Entry 9GNZ (electron microscopy, 3.70 A resolution); this record covers chains D and J of the 22 polymer chains in the assembly.

== Chain D (and J) ==
Name: Flagellin
Organism: Salmonella enterica
Notes: chain J of this document is another copy of the same molecule, construct and numbering; everything in this record applies to it too
Reference sequence: Q6V2T3 (Q6V2T3_SALER); residues 1-495 here = UniProt positions 1-495
Amino-acid sequence (495 residues; numbered 1 to 495; the number before each row is that of its first residue):
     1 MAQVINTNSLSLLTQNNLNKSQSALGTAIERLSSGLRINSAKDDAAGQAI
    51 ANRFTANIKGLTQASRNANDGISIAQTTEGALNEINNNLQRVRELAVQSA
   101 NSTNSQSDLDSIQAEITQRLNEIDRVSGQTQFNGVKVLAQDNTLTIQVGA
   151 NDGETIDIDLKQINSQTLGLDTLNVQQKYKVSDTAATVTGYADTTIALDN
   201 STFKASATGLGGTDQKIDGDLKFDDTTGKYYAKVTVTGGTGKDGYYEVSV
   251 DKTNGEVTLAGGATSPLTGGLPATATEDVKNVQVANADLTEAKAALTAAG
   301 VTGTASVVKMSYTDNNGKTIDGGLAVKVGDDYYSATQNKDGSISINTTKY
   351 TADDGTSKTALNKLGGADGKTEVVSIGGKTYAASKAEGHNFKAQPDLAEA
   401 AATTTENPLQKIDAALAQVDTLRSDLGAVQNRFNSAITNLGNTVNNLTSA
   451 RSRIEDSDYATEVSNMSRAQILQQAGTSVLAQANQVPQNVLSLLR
Unresolved in the structure: 1, 495 (chain J: 1-3, 495)

== How chain D and chain J interact ==
Residue-residue contacts - 37 pairs, chain D then chain J:
  Ala2(D) with Gln22(J)
  Gln3(D) with Gln22(J)
  Leu10(D) with Ile29(J), hydrophobic
  Leu13(D) with Glu30(J)
  Thr14(D) with Ser33(J)
  Asn17(D) with Ser33(J), hydrogen bond
  Arg37(D) with Arg66(J)
  Ile50(D) with Asn133(J)
  Phe54(D) with Phe132(J), hydrophobic; Asn133(J)
  Asn57(D) with Gln131(J)
  Glu154(D) with Gln129(J), hydrogen bond
  Thr155(D) with Arg125(J), hydrogen bond (backbone-side chain)
  Ile156(D) with Arg125(J)
  Ala428(D) with Gln118(J)
  Asn431(D) with Arg119(J)
  Arg432(D) with Glu122(J), salt bridge; Arg125(J)
  Ser435(D) with Glu84(J)
  Thr438(D) with Glu84(J)
  Asn439(D) with Glu84(J), hydrogen bond (backbone-side chain); Val126(J)
  Asn442(D) with Glu84(J), hydrogen bond
  Asn446(D) with Gln76(J), hydrogen bond (side chain-backbone); Thr77(J)
  Ala450(D) with Ser73(J)
  Arg453(D) with Asn69(J); Ser73(J); Gln76(J)
  Leu472(D) with Ser33(J); Ser34(J); Gly35(J); Tyr459(J)
  Val479(D) with Ile29(J), hydrophobic; Leu32(J), hydrophobic
  Val486(D) with Gln473(J)
  Leu493(D) with Thr477(J)
Other interface residues (no listed pair), chain D (35 interface residues in all): Arg53, Val148, Gly149, Ile471, Ala475, Gln482, Asn489, Val490
Other interface residues (no listed pair), chain J (32 interface residues in all): Asn19, Leu25, Gly80, Asn83, Asn88, Gln470, Ala481

== Overview ==
35 residues of chain D and 32 residues of chain J are in contact, with 6 hydrogen bonds and 1 salt bridge.
Polar pairs include Arg432(D)-Glu122(J), Asn17(D)-Ser33(J) and Glu154(D)-Gln129(J).
Both chains are Flagellin (Salmonella enterica). Entry 9GNZ (Salmonella cap-filament complex) was determined
by electron microscopy (same publication as 9GO6 and 9GSX).
